Entry 2P1D (X-ray diffraction, 2.90 A resolution); this record covers chain A.

Chain A:
Molecule: type II methyltransferase
Source organism: Dengue virus 2
Notes: EC 2.7.7.48
Reference sequence: Q9WLZ8 (Q9WLZ8_9FLAV); residues 4-296 here correspond to UniProt positions 2495-2787 (UniProt number = residue number + 2491)
Amino-acid sequence (305 residues; numbered -8 to 296; the number before each row is that of its first residue; numbers below 1 keep their minus sign (Met-8 is residue -8)):
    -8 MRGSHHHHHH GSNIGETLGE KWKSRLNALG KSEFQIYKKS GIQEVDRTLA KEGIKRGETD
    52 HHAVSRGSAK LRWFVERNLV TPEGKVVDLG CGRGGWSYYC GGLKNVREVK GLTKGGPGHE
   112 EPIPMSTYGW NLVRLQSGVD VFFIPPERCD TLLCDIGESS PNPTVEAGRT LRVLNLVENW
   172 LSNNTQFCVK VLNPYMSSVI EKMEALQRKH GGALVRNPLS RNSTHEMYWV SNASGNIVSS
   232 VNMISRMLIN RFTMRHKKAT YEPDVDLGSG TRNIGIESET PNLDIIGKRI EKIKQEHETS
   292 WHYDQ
Not modelled in the structure: -8 to 6, 266-296
Sequence notes: expression tag (-8 to 3)
Small-molecule neighbours:
  - guanosine-5'-monophosphate (5GP): Lys14, Leu17, Asn18, Ala19, Leu20, Phe25, Lys29, Ser150, Ser151, Pro152, Glu157, Ser214
  - S-adenosylhomocysteine (SAH): Ser56, Gly58, Ser59, Gly81, Cys82, Gly83, Arg84, Gly85, Gly86, Trp87, Leu103, Thr104, Lys105, Gly106, His110, Glu111, Val130, Asp131, Val132, Phe133, Asp146, Ile147
Reported in the primary citation:
  - binding site for guanosine-5'-monophosphate: Lys14, Asn18, Phe25, Lys29, Ser150, Pro152
  - mutagenesis - F25A, K29A, S150A: abolished binding to GTP
  - mutagenesis - N18A, K29Q: decreased binding to GTP

In short:
Bound to chain A: S-adenosylhomocysteine and guanosine-5'-monophosphate. The paper reports a binding site for
guanosine-5'-monophosphate at Lys14, Asn18 and Phe25 among others; F25A, K29A and S150A abolish binding to
GTP; 5 substitutions were tested in all.
Chain A is type II methyltransferase (Dengue virus 2); the structure, Crystal structure of dengue
methyltransferase in complex with GTP and S-Adenosyl-L-homocysteine, was determined by X-ray diffraction (same
publication as 1L9K).
